PDB entry 5M3K | X-ray diffraction, 2.83 A resolution | chains A and D of the 6 polymer chains in the assembly

[Chain A (and D)]
Molecule: PhlA
Source organism: Pseudomonas fluorescens
Notes: chain D of this document is another copy of the same molecule, construct and numbering; everything in this record applies to it too
UniProtKB: Q9TP23 (Q9TP23_PSEFL); residue numbers follow UniProt; this construct covers 1-362
Chain sequence (362 residues; row label = number of the first residue in the row):
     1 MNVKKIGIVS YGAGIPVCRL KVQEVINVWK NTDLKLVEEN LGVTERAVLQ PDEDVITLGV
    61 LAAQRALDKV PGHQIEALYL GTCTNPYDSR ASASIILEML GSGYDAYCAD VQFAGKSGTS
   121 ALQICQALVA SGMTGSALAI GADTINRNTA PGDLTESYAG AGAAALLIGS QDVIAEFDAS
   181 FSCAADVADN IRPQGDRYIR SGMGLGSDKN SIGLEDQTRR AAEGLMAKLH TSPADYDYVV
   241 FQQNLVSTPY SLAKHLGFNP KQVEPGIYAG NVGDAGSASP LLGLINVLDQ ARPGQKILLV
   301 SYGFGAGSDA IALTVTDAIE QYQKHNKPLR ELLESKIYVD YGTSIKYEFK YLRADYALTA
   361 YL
Unresolved in the structure: 1-3

[Interface between chain A and chain D]
Pairs across the interface - 57 pairs, chain A then chain D:
  Val28(A) - Gly342(D)
  Val28(A) - Lys346(D)  hydrogen bond (backbone-side chain)
  Val28(A) - Tyr351(D)
  Trp29(A) - Lys346(D)
  Trp29(A) - Tyr351(D)  hydrophobic
  Trp29(A) - Arg353(D)
  Asn31(A) - Tyr361(D)
  Pro151(A) - Tyr351(D)  hydrophobic
  Pro151(A) - Leu352(D)
  Pro151(A) - Arg353(D)  hydrogen bond (backbone-side chain)
  Gly152(A) - Arg353(D)
  Gly152(A) - Tyr361(D)
  Asp153(A) - Tyr361(D)
  Asp153(A) - Leu362(D)
  Leu154(A) - Tyr361(D)  hydrogen bond (backbone-backbone)
  Tyr198(A) - Leu352(D)  hydrogen bond (side chain-backbone)
  Tyr198(A) - Arg353(D)
  Tyr198(A) - Ala354(D)
  Arg200(A) - Ala354(D)
  Arg200(A) - Tyr356(D)  hydrogen bond (side chain-backbone)
  Arg200(A) - Ala357(D)
  Arg200(A) - Leu358(D)
  Arg200(A) - Leu362(D)  hydrogen bond (side chain-backbone)
  Ser201(A) - Leu358(D)
  Tyr341(A) - Tyr351(D)
  Gly342(A) - Val28(D)
  Lys346(A) - Val28(D)  hydrogen bond (side chain-backbone)
  Lys346(A) - Trp29(D)
  Lys350(A) - Tyr351(D)
  Lys350(A) - Leu352(D)  hydrogen bond (backbone-backbone)
  Tyr351(A) - Trp29(D)  hydrophobic
  Tyr351(A) - Pro151(D)  hydrophobic
  Tyr351(A) - Tyr341(D)
  Tyr351(A) - Ile345(D)  hydrophobic
  Tyr351(A) - Lys350(D)
  Tyr351(A) - Leu352(D)
  Leu352(A) - Pro151(D)
  Leu352(A) - Tyr198(D)  hydrogen bond (backbone-side chain)
  Leu352(A) - Lys350(D)  hydrogen bond (backbone-backbone)
  Leu352(A) - Tyr351(D)
  Leu352(A) - Leu352(D)
  Arg353(A) - Trp29(D)
  Arg353(A) - Pro151(D)  hydrogen bond (side chain-backbone)
  Arg353(A) - Gly152(D)
  Arg353(A) - Tyr198(D)
  Ala354(A) - Arg200(D)
  Tyr356(A) - Arg200(D)  hydrogen bond (backbone-side chain)
  Ala357(A) - Arg200(D)
  Leu358(A) - Arg200(D)
  Leu358(A) - Ser201(D)
  Tyr361(A) - Asn31(D)
  Tyr361(A) - Gly152(D)
  Tyr361(A) - Asp153(D)
  Tyr361(A) - Leu154(D)  hydrogen bond (backbone-backbone)
  Leu362(A) - Asp153(D)
  Leu362(A) - Leu154(D)  hydrophobic
  Leu362(A) - Arg200(D)  hydrogen bond (backbone-side chain)
Other interface residues (no listed pair), chain A (29 interface residues in all): Asp196, Arg197, Met203, Thr343, Ile345, Phe349
Other interface residues (no listed pair), chain D (30 interface residues in all): Ala150, Arg197, Met203, Thr343, Phe349, Asp355

[Overview]
The interface between chain A and chain D involves 29 residues on one side and 30 on the other; the contacts
include 14 hydrogen bonds. Polar contacts include Val28(A)-Lys346(D), Pro151(A)-Arg353(D) and
Tyr198(A)-Leu352(D).
Chain A and chain D are both PhlA (Pseudomonas fluorescens); the structure, A multi-component acyltransferase
PhlABC from Pseudomonas protegens, was determined by X-ray diffraction (same publication as 5MG5).
